Entry 5HNF (X-ray diffraction, 1.55 A resolution); this record covers chains A and M of the 3 polymer chains in the assembly.

Chain A:
Name: Restriction endonuclease R.BpuJI
From: Bacillus pumilus
Reference sequence: A3FMN7 (A3FMN7_BACPU); residue numbers follow UniProt; this construct covers 1-285
Chain sequence (288 residues; numbered -2 to 285; the number before each row is that of its first residue; numbers below 1 keep their minus sign (Gly-2 is residue -2)):
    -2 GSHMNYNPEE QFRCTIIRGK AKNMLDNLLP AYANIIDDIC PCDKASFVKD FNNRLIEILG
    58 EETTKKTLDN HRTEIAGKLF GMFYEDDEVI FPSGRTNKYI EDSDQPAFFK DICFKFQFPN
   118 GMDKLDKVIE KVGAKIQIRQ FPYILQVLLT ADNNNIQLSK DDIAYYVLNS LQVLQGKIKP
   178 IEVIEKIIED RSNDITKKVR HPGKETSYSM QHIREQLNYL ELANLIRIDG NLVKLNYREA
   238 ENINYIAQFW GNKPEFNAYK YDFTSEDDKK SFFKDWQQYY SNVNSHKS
Not modelled in the structure: -2 to 1, 282-285
Sequence notes: expression tag (-2 to 0)

Chain M:
Molecule: 11-nt DNA strand
Sequence (11 nucleotides; numbered 201 to 211; the number before each row is that of its first residue):
   201 TCCACGGGTX C
Modified residues: YPF (4-[6-(4-oxidanylbut-1-ynyl)phenanthren-3-yl]but-3-ynyl dihydrogen phosphate) at position 210

How chain A and chain M interact:
Contacting residue pairs - 34 pairs, chain A then chain M:
  Arg15(A) - DA204(M)  base contact
  Gly16(A) - DA204(M)  base contact
  Lys17(A) - DA204(M)  hydrogen bond to the phosphate
  Lys17(A) - DC205(M)  phosphate contact
  Lys17(A) - DG206(M)  hydrogen bond to the base
  Ala18(A) - DA204(M)  hydrogen bond to the phosphate
  Lys19(A) - DC203(M)  phosphate contact
  Lys19(A) - DA204(M)  hydrogen bond to the phosphate
  Asn20(A) - DC203(M)  sugar contact
  Asn20(A) - DA204(M)  hydrogen bond to the phosphate
  Lys41(A) - DC211(M)  base contact
  Thr60(A) - DG206(M)  phosphate contact
  Thr61(A) - DG206(M)  hydrogen bond to the phosphate
  Lys63(A) - DG207(M)  hydrogen bond to the base
  Lys63(A) - DG208(M)  hydrogen bond to the base
  Thr64(A) - DC205(M)  sugar contact
  Thr64(A) - DG206(M)  hydrogen bond to the phosphate
  Asn67(A) - DG206(M)  hydrogen bond to the base
  Asn67(A) - DG207(M)  hydrogen bond to the base
  His68(A) - DC205(M)  salt bridge to the phosphate
  Lys121(A) - YPF_210(M)
  Lys121(A) - DC211(M)  phosphate contact
  Leu122(A) - DC211(M)  hydrogen bond to the phosphate
  Lys157(A) - DC202(M)  salt bridge to the phosphate
  Ser204(A) - DC203(M)  base contact
  Gln208(A) - DC203(M)  base contact
  Gln208(A) - DA204(M)  hydrogen bond to the base
  Arg211(A) - DC202(M)  salt bridge to the phosphate
  Arg211(A) - DC203(M)  salt bridge to the phosphate
  Glu212(A) - DC203(M)  sugar contact
  Asn215(A) - DC203(M)  hydrogen bond to the phosphate
  Glu263(A) - DC211(M)  phosphate contact
  Lys266(A) - DC211(M)  phosphate contact
  Phe270(A) - DC211(M)  base contact
Other interface residues (no listed pair), chain A (26 interface residues in all): Glu59, Glu71

Summary:
26 residues of chain A face 9 of chain M across their interface; the contacts include 14 hydrogen bonds and 4
salt bridges. Polar pairs include Lys17(A)-DG206(M), Lys63(A)-DG207(M) and Lys63(A)-DG208(M).
Here chain A is Restriction endonuclease R.BpuJI (Bacillus pumilus) and chain M is an 11-nt DNA strand. Entry
5HNF (Crystal structure of pyrene- and phenanthrene-modified DNA in complex with the BpuJ1 endonuclease
binding domain) was determined by X-ray diffraction (same publication as 5HLT and 5HNH).
